8X5D - chains L and O of the 13 polymer chains in the assembly; structure by electron microscopy, 3.10 A resolution.

Chain L:
Name: CRISPR system Cms endoribonuclease Csm3
Organism: Mycobacterium tuberculosis
Reference sequence: A0A045JG98 (A0A045JG98_MYCTX); residue numbers follow UniProt; this construct covers 1-236
Sequence (239 residues; numbered -2 to 236; the number before each row is that of its first residue; numbers below 1 keep their minus sign (Met-2 is residue -2)):
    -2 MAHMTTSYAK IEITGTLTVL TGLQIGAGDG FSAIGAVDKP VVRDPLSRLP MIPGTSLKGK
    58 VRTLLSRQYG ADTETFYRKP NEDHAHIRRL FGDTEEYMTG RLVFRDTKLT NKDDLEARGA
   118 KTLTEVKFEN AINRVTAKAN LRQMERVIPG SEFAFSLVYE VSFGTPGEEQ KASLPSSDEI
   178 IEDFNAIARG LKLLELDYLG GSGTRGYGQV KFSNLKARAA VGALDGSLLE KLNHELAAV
Not modelled in the structure: -2 to 1
Sequence notes: initiating methionine (-2); expression tag (-1 to 0)

Chain O:
Molecule: 184-nt RNA strand
Organism: Mycobacterium tuberculosis
Sequence (184 nucleotides; row label = number of the first residue in the row; numbers below 1 keep their minus sign (G-27 is residue -27)):
   -27 GUCGUCAGAC CCAAAACCCC GAGAGGGGAC GGAAACUUAA AACCGUGUUG CACUGCAACC
    33 CGGAAUUCUU GCACGUCGUC AGACCCAAAA CCCCGAGAGG GGACGGAAAC UUAAAACCGU
    93 GUUGCACUGC AACCCGGAAU UCUUGCACGU CGUCAGACCC AAAACCCCGA GAGGGGACGG
   153 AAAC
Not modelled in the structure: -27 to 3, 51-156

How chain L and chain O interact:
Contacting residue pairs - 46 pairs, chain L then chain O:
  Ile22(L) with U39(O), sugar contact; C40(O), phosphate contact
  Gly23(L) with U39(O), hydrogen bond to the sugar
  Ala24(L) with U39(O), base contact
  Asp26(L) with U39(O), base contact
  Lys36(L) with G43(O), base contact
  Thr52(L) with U38(O), sugar contact; U39(O), hydrogen bond to the phosphate
  Ser53(L) with U38(O), phosphate contact; U39(O), phosphate contact
  Lys55(L) with A37(O), salt bridge to the phosphate
  Gly56(L) with U38(O), phosphate contact
  Lys57(L) with U38(O), base contact
  Arg59(L) with A36(O), hydrogen bond to the phosphate; A37(O), salt bridge to the phosphate
  Thr60(L) with U38(O), base contact
  Pro77(L) with A36(O), sugar contact
  Gly89(L) with A36(O), sugar contact
  Asp90(L) with G35(O), hydrogen bond to the sugar; A36(O), sugar contact
  Thr91(L) with G35(O), base contact; A36(O), sugar contact
  Met95(L) with G35(O), hydrogen bond to the sugar
  Gly97(L) with A36(O), phosphate contact
  Lys124(L) with A45(O), salt bridge to the phosphate
  Phe125(L) with A45(O), base contact
  Glu126(L) with A45(O), phosphate contact
  Asn127(L) with G43(O), hydrogen bond to the sugar; C44(O), sugar contact; A45(O), hydrogen bond to the phosphate; C46(O), sugar contact
  Ala128(L) with G43(O), phosphate contact; C44(O), phosphate contact
  Ile129(L) with C44(O), hydrogen bond to the phosphate; C46(O), sugar contact
  Arg131(L) with C44(O), salt bridge to the phosphate
  Leu138(L) with A45(O), base contact
  Arg139(L) with G43(O), hydrogen bond to the sugar
  Tyr195(L) with U41(O), hydrogen bond to the phosphate
  Gly197(L) with C40(O), phosphate contact
  Gly198(L) with C40(O), phosphate contact; U41(O), phosphate contact
  Ser199(L) with U41(O), phosphate contact
  Thr201(L) with U42(O), hydrogen bond to the phosphate
  Arg202(L) with U42(O), salt bridge to the phosphate; G43(O), salt bridge to the phosphate
Interface residues without a listed pair, chain L (41 interface residues in all): Gln21, Pro50, Arg64, Asn78, Thr96, Ala134, Ala136, Asn137
Interface residues without a listed pair, chain O (13 interface residues in all): G47

In short:
Chain L and chain O form an interface of 41 and 13 residues respectively; the contacts include 11 hydrogen
bonds and 6 salt bridges. Among the polar pairs are Gly23(L)-U39(O), Asp90(L)-G35(O) and Met95(L)-G35(O).
Here chain L is CRISPR system Cms endoribonuclease Csm3 and chain O is a 184-nt RNA strand, both from
Mycobacterium tuberculosis. Entry 8X5D (The cryo-EM structure of the Mycobacterium tuberculosis CRISPR-Csm
complex) was determined by electron microscopy together with 8WFX from the same study.
